Entry 2HSM (X-ray diffraction, 3.00 A resolution); this record covers chains A and B.

# Chain A
Molecule: Glutamyl-tRNA synthetase, cytoplasmic
From: Saccharomyces cerevisiae
Notes: EC 6.1.1.17
Reference sequence: P46655 (SYEC_YEAST); residues 3-209 here correspond to UniProt positions 1-207 (UniProt number = residue number - 2)
Sequence (207 residues; numbered 3 to 209; the number before each row is that of its first residue):
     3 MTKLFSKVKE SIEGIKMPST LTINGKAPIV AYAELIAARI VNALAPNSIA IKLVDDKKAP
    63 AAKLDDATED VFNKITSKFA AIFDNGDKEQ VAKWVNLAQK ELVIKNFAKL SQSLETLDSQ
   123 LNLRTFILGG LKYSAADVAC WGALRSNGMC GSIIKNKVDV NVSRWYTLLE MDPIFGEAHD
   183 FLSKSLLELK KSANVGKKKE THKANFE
Unresolved in the structure: 3-18, 197-209

# Chain B
Molecule: GU4 nucleic-binding protein 1
From: Saccharomyces cerevisiae
Reference sequence: P46672 (G4P1_YEAST); residues 3-124 here correspond to UniProt positions 1-122 (UniProt number = residue number - 2)
Sequence (122 residues; each row starts with the number of its first residue):
     3 MSDLVTKFES LIISKYPVSF TKEQSAQAAQ WESVLKSGQI QPHLDQLNLV LRDNTFIVST
    63 LYPTSTDVHV FEVALPLIKD LVASSKDVKS TYTTYRHILR WIDYMQNLLE VSSTDKLEIN
   123 HD
Unresolved in the structure: 124
Swiss-Prot annotation at these positions:
  - region: Lys-24 to Gln-48 (Interaction with methionyl-tRNA synthetase MES1), Arg-54 to Leu-63 (Interaction with glutamyl-tRNA synthetase GUS1), Thr-93 to His-123 (Interaction with glutamyl-tRNA synthetase GUS1)
Reported in the primary citation:
  - mutagenesis - A28R: unchanged binding to GluRS

# How chain A and chain B interact
Pairs across the interface (23; chain A residue first):
  Asn-124(A) / Arg-98(B)
  Asn-124(A) / Arg-102(B)
  Leu-125(A) / Tyr-94(B)  hydrophobic
  Leu-125(A) / Arg-98(B)
  Leu-125(A) / Arg-102(B)
  Leu-125(A) / His-123(B)
  Arg-126(A) / Arg-102(B)
  Arg-126(A) / His-123(B)
  Thr-127(A) / Thr-57(B)
  Thr-127(A) / Tyr-106(B)
  Leu-133(A) / Tyr-106(B)  hydrogen bond (backbone-side chain)
  Leu-133(A) / Leu-110(B)  hydrophobic
  Lys-159(A) / Asp-55(B)
  Val-162(A) / Arg-54(B)
  Arg-166(A) / Arg-54(B)
  Arg-166(A) / Asp-55(B)
  Arg-166(A) / Asn-56(B)
  Arg-166(A) / Thr-57(B)
  Arg-166(A) / Arg-102(B)
  Leu-170(A) / Thr-57(B)
  Leu-170(A) / Thr-62(B)
  Leu-170(A) / Leu-63(B)
  Met-173(A) / Ser-61(B)
Other interface residues (no listed pair), chain A (14 interface residues in all): Phe-128, Gly-132, Asn-163, Asp-174
Other interface residues (no listed pair), chain B (19 interface residues in all): Leu-53, Phe-58, His-99, Leu-101, Asp-105, Asn-109
The authors on this interface:
  - specific contacts: Arg-166(A)/Arg-102(B)

# Summary
The interface between chain A and chain B involves 14 residues on one side and 19 on the other; the contacts
include 1 hydrogen bond. Its one hydrogen-bonded contact is Leu-133(A)/Tyr-106(B). The authors report a
contact between Arg-166(A) and Arg-102(B). From the paper: A28R of chain B leaves binding to GluRS unchanged.
Here chain A is Glutamyl-tRNA synthetase, cytoplasmic and chain B is GU4 nucleic-binding protein 1, both from
Saccharomyces cerevisiae. Entry 2HSM (Structural basis of yeast aminoacyl-tRNA synthetase complex formation
revealed by crystal structures of two binary sub-complexes) was determined by X-ray diffraction (same
publication as 2HRK and 2HSN).
